Entry 9ATB (electron microscopy, 3.40 A resolution); this record covers chains J and j of the 22 polymer chains in the assembly.

[Chain J (and j)]
Protein: Flagellin
Organism: Cupriavidus gilardii
Notes: chain j of this document is another copy of the same molecule, construct and numbering; everything in this record applies to it too
UniProtKB: A0A849B394 (A0A849B394_9BURK); the construct has insertions or renumbered stretches relative to UniProt, so the offset changes along the chain: 1-285 = UniProt 1-285; 287-397 = UniProt 286-396
Chain sequence (397 residues; each row starts with the number of its first residue):
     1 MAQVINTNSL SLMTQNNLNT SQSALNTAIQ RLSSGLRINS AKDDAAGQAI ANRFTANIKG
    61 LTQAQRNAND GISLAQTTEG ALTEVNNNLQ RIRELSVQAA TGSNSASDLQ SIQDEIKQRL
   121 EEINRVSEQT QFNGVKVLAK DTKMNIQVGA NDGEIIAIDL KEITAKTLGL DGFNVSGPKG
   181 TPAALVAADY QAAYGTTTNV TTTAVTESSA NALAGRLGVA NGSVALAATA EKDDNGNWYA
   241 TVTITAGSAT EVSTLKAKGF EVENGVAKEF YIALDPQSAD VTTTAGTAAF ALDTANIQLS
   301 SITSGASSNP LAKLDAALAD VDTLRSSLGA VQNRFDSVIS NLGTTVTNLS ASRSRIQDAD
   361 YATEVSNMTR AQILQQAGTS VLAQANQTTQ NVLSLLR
Not modelled in the structure: 1, 397
Construct notes: conflict K59 (Arg in A0A849B394), T196 (Ala in A0A849B394), N199 (Gln in A0A849B394), 21 further conflict positions vs the reference (A0A849B394) not listed; insertion (286)

[Chain J / chain j interface]
Residue-residue contacts - 48 pairs, chain J then chain j:
  A2(J) - D360(j)
  Q3(J) - A359(j)
  Q3(J) - D360(j)  hydrogen bond (backbone-side chain)
  Q3(J) - Y361(j)
  V4(J) - D358(j)
  V4(J) - A359(j)
  I5(J) - Y361(j)
  N6(J) - G35(j)
  N6(J) - L36(j)
  N6(J) - D358(j)
  T7(J) - S354(j)  hydrogen bond
  T7(J) - D358(j)  hydrogen bond
  L12(J) - S350(j)
  N16(J) - G343(j)
  N16(J) - T347(j)  hydrogen bond
  S40(J) - E79(j)
  A41(J) - E79(j)  hydrogen bond (backbone-side chain)
  A41(J) - R325(j)
  K42(J) - Q332(j)
  K42(J) - N333(j)
  A45(J) - S326(j)
  A49(J) - D322(j)
  N52(J) - N86(j)
  N52(J) - Q90(j)  hydrogen bond
  R53(J) - D322(j)  salt bridge
  A56(J) - Q90(j)
  K59(J) - E94(j)  salt bridge
  Q63(J) - Q98(j)  hydrogen bond
  N67(J) - T101(j)  hydrogen bond
  D70(J) - S103(j)
  N133(J) - S103(j)
  N145(J) - G102(j)
  I146(J) - T101(j)
  Q147(J) - A100(j)
  A150(J) - R93(j)
  N151(J) - L311(j)
  D152(J) - N309(j)  hydrogen bond
  D152(J) - L311(j)
  T197(J) - T197(j)
  T197(J) - T198(j)
  T197(J) - N199(j)
  T197(J) - V281(j)
  T198(J) - T197(j)  hydrogen bond
  T198(J) - N199(j)
  N199(J) - T197(j)  hydrogen bond (backbone-backbone)
  N199(J) - N199(j)
  V281(J) - T196(j)
  V281(J) - T197(j)
Other interface residues (no listed pair), chain J (38 interface residues in all): Q48, G60, M144, Y194, V200, V392, L396
Other interface residues (no listed pair), chain j (37 interface residues in all): V97, S105, G329, A362, V365

[In short]
38 residues of chain J and 37 residues of chain j are in contact, with 11 hydrogen bonds and 2 salt bridges.
Among the polar pairs are R53(J)-D322(j), K59(J)-E94(j) and Q3(J)-D360(j).
Chain J and chain j are both Flagellin (Cupriavidus gilardii); the structure, cryo-EM of Cupriavidus gilardii
flagellum, was determined by electron microscopy together with 9ATL from the same study.
